8WIQ - chains A and I of the 24 polymer chains in the assembly; structure by electron microscopy, 2.19 A resolution.

# Chain A (and I)
Molecule: Native peptide, Ferritin heavy chain
Organism: Homo sapiens
Notes: chain I of this document is another copy of the same molecule, construct and numbering; everything in this record applies to it too
UniProt: P02794 (FRIH_HUMAN); numbering as in UniProt (aligned over 1-183)
Sequence (206 residues; row label = number of the first residue in the row; numbers below 1 keep their minus sign (Asp-22 is residue -22)):
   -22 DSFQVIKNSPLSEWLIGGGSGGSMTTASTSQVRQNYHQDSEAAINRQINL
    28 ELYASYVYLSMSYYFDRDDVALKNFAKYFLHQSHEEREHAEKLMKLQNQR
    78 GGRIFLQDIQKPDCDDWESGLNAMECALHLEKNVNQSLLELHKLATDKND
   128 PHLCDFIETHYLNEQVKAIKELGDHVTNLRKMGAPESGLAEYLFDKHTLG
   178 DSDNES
Disordered / not traced: -6 to 5, 178-183
Construct notes: engineered mutation Gln87 (Lys in P02794)
Curated features (UniProtKB/Swiss-Prot):
  - binding site (Fe cation): Glu28, Glu63, His66, Glu108, Gln142
  - site: Arg23 (Essential for association with cargo receptor NCOA4)
  - modified residue: Met1 (N-acetylmethionine), Thr2 (N-acetylthreonine), Ser179 (Phosphoserine), Ser183 (Phosphoserine)
  - mutagenesis: Arg23 (R23A: Abrogates interaction with NCOA4. Fails to localize to punctate lysosomal structures), Glu28 (E28A: Reduces iron binding and oxidation rate; when associated with Q-87), Glu108 (E108A: No effect on iron binding but the oxidation rate is severely reduced; when associated with Q-87)

# Chain A / chain I interface
Residue-residue contacts (9):
  Gln8(A) - Gly150(I)  hydrogen bond (side chain-backbone)
  Gln8(A) - Thr154(I)  hydrogen bond
  Arg10(A) - Lys109(I)
  Gln11(A) - Lys109(I)
  Gln11(A) - Asn112(I)  hydrogen bond
  Asn12(A) - Leu116(I)
  Asn75(A) - Lys147(I)
  Pro128(A) - Leu139(I)  hydrophobic
  His129(A) - Asn140(I)  hydrogen bond
Interface residues without a listed pair, chain A (11 interface residues in all): Val9, Gln76, Arg77, Asp132
Interface residues without a listed pair, chain I (15 interface residues in all): Gln113, His119, Glu135, Val143, Ile146, Val153, Arg157

# Overview
11 residues of chain A face 15 of chain I across their interface; the contacts include 4 hydrogen bonds. Among
the polar pairs are Gln8(A)-Gly150(I), Gln8(A)-Thr154(I) and Gln11(A)-Asn112(I). Curated annotation (UniProt)
lists 5 Fe cation-binding residues and 3 mutagenesis sites on chain A.
Chain A and chain I are both Native peptide, Ferritin heavy chain (Homo sapiens); the structure, NCOA4/FTH1
complex, was determined by electron microscopy (same publication as 8WJF and 8WIE).
